5ZN1 - chain A; structure by X-ray diffraction, 1.05 A resolution.

Chain A:
Name: Casein kinase II subunit alpha
Organism: Homo sapiens
Notes: EC 2.7.11.1
UniProtKB: P68400 (CSK21_HUMAN); residue numbers follow UniProt; this construct covers 1-329
Chain sequence (329 residues; numbered 1 to 329; the number before each row is that of its first residue):
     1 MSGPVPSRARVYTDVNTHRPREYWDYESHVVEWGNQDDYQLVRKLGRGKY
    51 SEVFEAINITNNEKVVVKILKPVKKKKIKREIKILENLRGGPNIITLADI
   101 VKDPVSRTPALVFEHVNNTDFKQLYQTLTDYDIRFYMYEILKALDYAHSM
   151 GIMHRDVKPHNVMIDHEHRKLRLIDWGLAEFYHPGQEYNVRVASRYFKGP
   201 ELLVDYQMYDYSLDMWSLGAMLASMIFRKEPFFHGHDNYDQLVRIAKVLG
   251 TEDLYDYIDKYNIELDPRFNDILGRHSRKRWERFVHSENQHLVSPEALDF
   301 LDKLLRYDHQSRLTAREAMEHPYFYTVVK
Unresolved in the structure: 1-2
Construct notes: engineered mutation A147 (Cys in P68400), A220 (Cys in P68400)
Swiss-Prot annotation at these positions:
  - region: Q36 to L41 (Interaction with beta subunit)
  - active site: D156 (Proton acceptor)
  - binding site (ATP): L45 to V53, K68
  - natural variant: R47 (R47Q: In OCNDS), Y50 (Y50S: In OCNDS), D175 (D175G: In OCNDS), K198 (K198R: In OCNDS)

Summary:
UniProt lists active-site residue D156 and 10 ATP-binding residues.
Chain A is Casein kinase II subunit alpha (Homo sapiens); the structure, X-ray structure of protein kinase ck2
alpha subunit in D2O, was determined by X-ray diffraction, deposited together with 5ZN0, 5ZN2, 5ZN3, 5ZN4 and
5ZN5.
